PDB entry 8ZB6 | electron microscopy, 3.10 A resolution | chains A and C of the 3 polymer chains in the assembly

== Chain A ==
Protein: VP1
From: Poliovirus 2
Notes: EC 3.4.22.29, 3.6.1.15, 3.4.22.28, 2.7.7.48
Reference sequence: Q80I02 (Q80I02_9ENTO); residues 1-301 here correspond to UniProt positions 579-879 (UniProt number = residue number + 578)
Sequence (301 residues; each row starts with the number of its first residue):
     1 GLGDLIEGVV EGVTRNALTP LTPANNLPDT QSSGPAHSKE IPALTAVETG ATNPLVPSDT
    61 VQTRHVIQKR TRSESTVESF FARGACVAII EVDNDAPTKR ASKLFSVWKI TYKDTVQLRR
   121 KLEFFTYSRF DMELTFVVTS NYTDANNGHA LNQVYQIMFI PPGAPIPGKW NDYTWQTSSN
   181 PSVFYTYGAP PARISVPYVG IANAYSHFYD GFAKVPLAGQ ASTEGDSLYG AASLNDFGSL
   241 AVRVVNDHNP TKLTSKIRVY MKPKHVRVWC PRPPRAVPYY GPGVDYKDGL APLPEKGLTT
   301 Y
Disordered / not traced: 1-68
Construct notes: conflict Ile41 (Thr619 in Q80I02), Leu134 (Phe712 in Q80I02), Phe159 (Tyr737 in Q80I02)
Ligand contacts: sphingosine (SPH): Ile110, Tyr112, Lys113, Phe130, Met132, Leu134, Ile157, Met158, Phe159, Pro181, Ser182, Val183, Ile194, Val196, Val199, Tyr205, Ser206, His207, Leu234, Asn235, Phe237, Leu240, Met261
Reported in the primary citation:
  - binding site for sphingosine: Leu134, Phe159
  - conformationally variable residues (loop rearrangement, order/disorder transition): Leu134, Phe159, Ala213 to Ala231, Ala232 to Asp236

== Chain C ==
Protein: VP3
From: Poliovirus 2
Reference sequence: J3SGQ4 (J3SGQ4_9ENTO); residues 1-238 here correspond to UniProt positions 341-578 (UniProt number = residue number + 340)
Sequence (238 residues; each row starts with the number of its first residue):
     1 GLPVLNTPGS NQYLTADNYQ SPCAIPEFDV TPPIDIPGEV RNMMELAEID TMIPLNLTNQ
    61 RKNTMDMYRV ELNDAAHSDT PILCFSLSPA SDPRLAHTML GEILNYYTHW AGSLKFTFLF
   121 CGSMMATGKL LVSYAPPGAE APKSRKEAML GTHVIWDIGL QSSCTMVVPW ISNTTYRLTI
   181 NDSFTEGGYI SMFYQTRVVV PLSTPRKMDI LGFVSACNDF SVRLLRDTTH ISQEAMPQ
Disordered / not traced: 236-238
Construct notes: conflict Asn59 (Ser399 in J3SGQ4), Phe85 (Leu425 in J3SGQ4), Leu178 (Gln518 in J3SGQ4)

== How chain A and chain C interact ==
Residue-residue contacts - 131 pairs, chain A then chain C:
  Lys69(A) with Thr175(C); Tyr176(C), hydrogen bond (backbone-side chain); Ser221(C), hydrogen bond (backbone-side chain)
  Arg70(A) with Asn218(C), hydrogen bond (side chain-backbone); Ser221(C), hydrogen bond (backbone-side chain)
  Arg72(A) with Asn42(C), hydrogen bond (backbone-side chain); Met44(C); Glu48(C), salt bridge; Cys217(C); Asn218(C), hydrogen bond (side chain-backbone); Phe220(C), hydrogen bond (side chain-backbone)
  Glu74(A) with Tyr107(C), hydrogen bond (backbone-side chain)
  Ser75(A) with Asn42(C), hydrogen bond; Met43(C), hydrogen bond (backbone-backbone); Met44(C); Tyr107(C); Val222(C)
  Thr76(A) with Arg41(C); Asn42(C)
  Val77(A) with Val40(C); Arg41(C), hydrogen bond (backbone-backbone)
  Ser79(A) with Leu225(C)
  Phe80(A) with Met43(C), hydrophobic; Tyr106(C), hydrophobic; Tyr107(C); Leu225(C), hydrophobic
  Arg83(A) with Thr15(C); Ala16(C); Leu225(C)
  Gly84(A) with Thr15(C), hydrogen bond (backbone-backbone)
  Asp114(A) with Gln233(C)
  Thr115(A) with Gln233(C)
  Val116(A) with Ile231(C); Ser232(C); Gln233(C)
  Gln117(A) with Asp227(C); Ile231(C)
  Arg120(A) with Glu102(C), salt bridge; Tyr106(C), hydrogen bond; Ile231(C)
  Lys121(A) with Tyr106(C)
  Phe124(A) with Met43(C), hydrophobic; Ile103(C), hydrophobic; Tyr106(C), hydrophobic
  Phe125(A) with Val40(C), hydrophobic; Met43(C), hydrophobic; Leu46(C), hydrophobic
  Arg129(A) with Val30(C); Thr31(C), hydrogen bond (side chain-backbone); Pro32(C); Pro33(C)
  Glu133(A) with Tyr19(C); Ser21(C)
  Thr135(A) with Tyr13(C)
  Val137(A) with Tyr13(C), hydrophobic
  Pro181(A) with Ala24(C)
  Pro190(A) with Asn11(C)
  Arg193(A) with Tyr13(C); Asp17(C), salt bridge; Tyr19(C); Ser21(C); Pro22(C)
  Ile194(A) with Pro22(C)
  Ser195(A) with Ser21(C); Pro22(C), hydrogen bond (backbone-backbone); Cys23(C); Ala24(C), hydrogen bond (backbone-backbone)
  Val196(A) with Ile25(C), hydrophobic
  Pro197(A) with Phe28(C), hydrophobic
  Tyr198(A) with Phe28(C); Val30(C), hydrophobic; Thr31(C)
  Val199(A) with Ile25(C), hydrophobic; Phe28(C), hydrophobic
  Gly200(A) with Thr31(C), hydrogen bond (backbone-side chain)
  Ile201(A) with Thr31(C)
  Ala202(A) with Thr31(C)
  Asn203(A) with Thr31(C); Pro32(C), hydrogen bond (side chain-backbone); Ile34(C)
  Ala204(A) with Ile36(C), hydrophobic
  Tyr260(A) with Tyr13(C)
  Lys262(A) with Asp17(C), hydrogen bond (side chain-backbone); Asn18(C), hydrogen bond
  Lys264(A) with Asn18(C)
  Arg267(A) with Glu39(C), salt bridge
  Val268(A) with Glu39(C); Val40(C), hydrogen bond (backbone-backbone)
  Trp269(A) with Ile36(C); Gly38(C); Glu39(C), hydrogen bond
  Cys270(A) with Pro37(C); Gly38(C), hydrogen bond (backbone-backbone)
  Pro271(A) with Val40(C), hydrophobic; Leu46(C), hydrophobic
  Pro274(A) with Met99(C); Glu102(C)
  Ala291(A) with Asn63(C)
  Pro292(A) with Asn63(C); His97(C)
  Leu293(A) with Leu57(C), hydrophobic; Lys62(C); Asn63(C), hydrogen bond (backbone-side chain); Met67(C), hydrophobic; His97(C)
  Pro294(A) with Leu57(C); Pro93(C), hydrophobic; His97(C)
  Glu295(A) with Leu57(C); Asn59(C), hydrogen bond
  Lys296(A) with Leu57(C), hydrogen bond (backbone-backbone); Thr58(C); Pro93(C); Arg94(C)
  Gly297(A) with Arg94(C), hydrogen bond (backbone-side chain)
  Leu298(A) with Leu83(C), hydrophobic; Cys84(C), hydrogen bond (backbone-backbone); Arg94(C)
  Thr299(A) with Pro81(C); Ile82(C); Cys84(C)
  Thr300(A) with Cys84(C); Arg94(C), hydrogen bond (backbone-side chain)
  Tyr301(A) with Cys84(C), hydrogen bond; Phe85(C); Ser86(C), hydrogen bond (backbone-side chain); Arg94(C); Ala141(C), hydrophobic; Pro142(C), hydrogen bond (side chain-backbone); Tyr189(C), hydrophobic; Ser191(C)
Also at the interface, not in a pair above, chain A (61 interface residues in all): Tyr127, Pro191, Arg272, Leu290
Also at the interface, not in a pair above, chain C (77 interface residues in all): Leu14, Pro54, Leu55, Asn56, Val70, Asp92, Trp170, Ile190, Asp219, Arg223, Leu224, Thr228

== Overview ==
61 residues of chain A and 77 residues of chain C are in contact; the contacts include 32 hydrogen bonds and 4
salt bridges. Polar pairs include Arg72(A)-Glu48(C), Arg120(A)-Glu102(C) and Arg193(A)-Asp17(C). The paper
reports a binding site for sphingosine at Leu134(A) and Phe159(A); conformational variability at Leu134(A),
Phe159(A) and Ala213(A) among others.
Chain A is VP1 and chain C is VP3, both from Poliovirus 2; the structure, Yeast-expressed polio type 2
stabilized virus-like particles, was determined by electron microscopy, deposited together with 8ZH6.
